PDB entry 8B9A | electron microscopy, 3.50 A resolution | chains 4 and Q of the 23 polymer chains in the assembly

Chain 4:
Name: DNA replication licensing factor MCM4
From: Saccharomyces cerevisiae
Notes: EC 3.6.4.12
UniProtKB: P30665 (MCM4_YEAST); numbering as in UniProt (aligned over 1-933)
Amino-acid sequence (933 residues; row label = number of the first residue in the row):
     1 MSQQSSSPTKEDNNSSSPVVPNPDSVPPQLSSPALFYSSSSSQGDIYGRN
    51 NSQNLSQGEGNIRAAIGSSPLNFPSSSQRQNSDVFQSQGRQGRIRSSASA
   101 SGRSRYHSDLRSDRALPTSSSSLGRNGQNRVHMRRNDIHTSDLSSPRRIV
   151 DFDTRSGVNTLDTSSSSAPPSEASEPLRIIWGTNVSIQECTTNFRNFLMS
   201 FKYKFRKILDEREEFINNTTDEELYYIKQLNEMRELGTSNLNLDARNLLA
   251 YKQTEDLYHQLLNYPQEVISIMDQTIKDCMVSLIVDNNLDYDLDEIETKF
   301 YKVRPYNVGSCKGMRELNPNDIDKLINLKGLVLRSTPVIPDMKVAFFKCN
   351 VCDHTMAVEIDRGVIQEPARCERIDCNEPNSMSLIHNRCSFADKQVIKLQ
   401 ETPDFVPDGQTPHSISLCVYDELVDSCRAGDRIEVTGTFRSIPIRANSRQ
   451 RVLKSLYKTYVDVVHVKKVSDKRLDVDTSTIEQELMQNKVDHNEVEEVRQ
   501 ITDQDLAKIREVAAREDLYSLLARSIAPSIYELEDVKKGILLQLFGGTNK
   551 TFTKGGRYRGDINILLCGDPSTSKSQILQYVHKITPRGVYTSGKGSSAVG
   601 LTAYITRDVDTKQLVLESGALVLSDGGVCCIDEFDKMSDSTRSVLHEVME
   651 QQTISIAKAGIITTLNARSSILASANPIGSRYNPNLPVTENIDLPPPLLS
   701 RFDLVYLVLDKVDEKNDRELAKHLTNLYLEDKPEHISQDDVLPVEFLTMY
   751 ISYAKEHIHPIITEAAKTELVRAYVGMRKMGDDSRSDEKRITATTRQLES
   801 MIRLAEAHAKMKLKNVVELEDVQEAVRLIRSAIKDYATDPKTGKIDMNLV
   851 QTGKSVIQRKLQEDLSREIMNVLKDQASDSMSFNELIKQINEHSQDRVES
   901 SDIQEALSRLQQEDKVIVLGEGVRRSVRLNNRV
Disordered / not traced: 1-173, 470-500, 607-613, 781-791, 851-933
Curated features (UniProtKB/Swiss-Prot):
  - motif: Ser700 to Asp703 (Arginine finger)
  - binding site (ATP): Gly568 to Ser575
  - modified residue (Phosphoserine): Ser52, Ser56, Ser69
  - mutagenesis: Lys574 (K574A: Loss of MCM2-7 complex helicase activity)
Bound ions: Zn2+: Cys349, Cys352, Cys371, Cys376
Ligand contacts: AMP-PNP (ANP; phosphoaminophosphonic acid-adenylate ester): Ser529, Ile530, Tyr531, Asp569, Pro570, Ser571, Thr572, Ser573, Lys574, Ser575, Gln576, Glu633, Asn676, Leu724

Chain Q:
Molecule: Leading strand DNA
Sequence (84 nucleotides; each row starts with the number of its first residue):
     2 TAGAGTAGGAAGTGAGGTAAGTGATTAGAGAATTGGAGAGTGTGTTTTTT
    52 TTTTTTTTTTTTTTTTTTTTTTTTTTTTTTTTTT
Disordered / not traced: 2-25, 49-52, 65-85

Interface between chain 4 and chain Q:
Pairs across the interface (11):
  Arg449(4) - DT46(Q)  sugar contact
  Arg449(4) - DT47(Q)  salt bridge to the phosphate
  Ser597(4) - DT58(Q)  hydrogen bond to the phosphate
  Val599(4) - DT57(Q)  phosphate contact
  Tyr604(4) - DT57(Q)  sugar contact
  Ile605(4) - DT56(Q)  phosphate contact
  Ile605(4) - DT57(Q)  hydrogen bond to the phosphate
  Lys658(4) - DT56(Q)  phosphate contact
  Lys658(4) - DT57(Q)  salt bridge to the phosphate
  Ala659(4) - DT55(Q)  phosphate contact
  Ala659(4) - DT56(Q)  hydrogen bond to the phosphate
Also at the interface, not in a pair above, chain 4 (9 interface residues in all): Gly600, Ala603

In short:
9 residues of chain 4 and 6 residues of chain Q are in contact, with 3 hydrogen bonds and 2 salt bridges.
Polar pairs include Ser597(4)-DT58(Q), Ile605(4)-DT57(Q) and Ala659(4)-DT56(Q). Ligands of chain 4: AMP-PNP.
Chain 4 is DNA replication licensing factor MCM4 (Saccharomyces cerevisiae) and chain Q is Leading strand DNA;
the structure, S. cerevisiae replisome + Ctf4, bound by pol alpha primase. Complex engaged with a fork DNA
..., was determined by electron microscopy (same publication as 8B9B and 8B9C).
